9EHL - chains E and F of the 18 polymer chains in the assembly; structure by electron microscopy, 3.90 A resolution.

== Chain E (and F) ==
Name: HIV-1 BG505 SOSIP gp41
Source organism: Human immunodeficiency virus 1
Notes: chain F of this document is another copy of the same molecule, construct and numbering; everything in this record applies to it too
UniProt: Q2N0S5 (Q2N0S5_9HIV1); residues 512-664 here correspond to UniProt positions 509-661 (UniProt number = residue number - 3)
Sequence (153 residues; numbered 512 to 664; the number before each row is that of its first residue):
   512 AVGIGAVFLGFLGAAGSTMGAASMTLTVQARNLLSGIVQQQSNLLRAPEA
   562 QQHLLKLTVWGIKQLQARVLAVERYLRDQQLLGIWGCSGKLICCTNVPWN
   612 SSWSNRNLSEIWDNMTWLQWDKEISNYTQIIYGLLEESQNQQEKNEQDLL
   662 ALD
Disordered / not traced: 512-517, 548-568
Sequence notes: engineered mutation P559 (Ile556 in Q2N0S5), C605 (Thr602 in Q2N0S5)
Disulfides: C598-C604
Covalently attached groups: N-acetylglucosamine (NAG) linked to N611, N637
Small-molecule neighbours: N-acetylglucosamine (NAG; 2-acetamido-2-deoxy-beta-D-glucopyranose): G524, A525, A526, G527, S528

== How chain E and chain F interact ==
Contacting residue pairs - 35 pairs, chain E then chain F:
  Q577(E) with Q575(F); L576(F); R579(F)
  V580(E) with R579(F); V580(F), hydrophobic
  V583(E) with V583(F), hydrophobic
  E584(E) with L545(F); R579(F), salt bridge
  L587(E) with L545(F); V583(F), hydrophobic; Y586(F), hydrophobic; L587(F), hydrophobic
  R588(E) with L545(F); G547(F)
  Q591(E) with A541(F), hydrogen bond (side chain-backbone); R542(F), hydrogen bond (side chain-backbone); L545(F); Y586(F)
  G594(E) with K601(F)
  I595(E) with A541(F), hydrophobic; L602(F), hydrophobic
  S599(E) with S599(F)
  E647(E) with R542(F), salt bridge
  E648(E) with F519(F)
  Q652(E) with S534(F); M535(F), hydrogen bond (side chain-backbone); T536(F); L537(F); T538(F), hydrogen bond
  K655(E) with G600(F); K601(F), hydrogen bond (side chain-backbone); I603(F)
  N656(E) with M535(F)
  Q658(E) with I603(F)
  D659(E) with C605(F), hydrogen bond
Interface residues without a listed pair, chain E (18 interface residues in all): L576
Interface residues without a listed pair, chain F (26 interface residues in all): N543, L544, S546

== In short ==
Chain E and chain F form an interface of 18 and 26 residues respectively; the contacts include 6 hydrogen
bonds and 2 salt bridges. Among the polar pairs are E584(E)-R579(F), E647(E)-R542(F) and Q591(E)-A541(F).
Ligands of chain E: N-acetylglucosamine. Covalently linked N-acetylglucosamine: at N611(E) and N637(E).
Both chains are HIV-1 BG505 SOSIP gp41 (Human immunodeficiency virus 1). Entry 9EHL (Structure of HIV-1 BG505
SOSIP.664 Env trimer in complex with IOMAmin5 and 10-1074 Broadly Neutralizing Antibodies ...) was determined
by electron microscopy, deposited together with 9EHM.
